PDB entry 1QPI | X-ray diffraction, 2.50 A resolution | chains N and A of the 3 polymer chains in the assembly

[Chain N]
Molecule: 15-nt DNA strand
Sequence (15 nucleotides; numbered 1 to 15; the number before each row is that of its first residue):
     1 TCTATCATTG ATAGG

[Chain A]
Molecule: Protein (TETRACYCLINE repressor)
From: Escherichia coli
Reference sequence: P0ACT4 (TETR4_ECOLI); residues 4-206 here correspond to UniProt positions 3-205 (UniProt number = residue number - 1)
Amino-acid sequence (203 residues; each row starts with the number of its first residue):
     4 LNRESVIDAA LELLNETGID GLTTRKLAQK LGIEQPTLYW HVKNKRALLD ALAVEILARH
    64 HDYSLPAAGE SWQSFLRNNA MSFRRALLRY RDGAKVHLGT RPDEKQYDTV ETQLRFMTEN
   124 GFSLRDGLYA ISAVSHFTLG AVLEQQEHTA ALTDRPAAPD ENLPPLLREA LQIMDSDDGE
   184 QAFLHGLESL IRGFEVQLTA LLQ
Unresolved in the structure: 156-163
What the authors report for this chain:
  - contacts within the chain: Thr26-Arg28 (water-mediated contact)
  - binding site for the 15-nt DNA strand: Thr26, Thr27, Arg28, Glu37, Gln38, Pro39, Thr40, Tyr42, His44, Lys48
  - conformationally variable residues (helix shift, loop rearrangement): His100 to Thr103, Gly102 to Asp106
  - specificity-determining residues: Arg28, Gln38, Pro39

[Interface between chain N and chain A]
Contacting residue pairs (7):
  DT1(N) with Thr40(A), sugar contact; Trp43(A), base contact
  DC2(N) with Glu37(A), phosphate contact; Thr40(A), hydrogen bond to the phosphate
  DT3(N) with Glu37(A), phosphate contact; Pro39(A), base contact
  DA4(N) with Pro39(A), base contact
Also at the interface, not in a pair above, chain N (5 interface residues in all): DC6
Also at the interface, not in a pair above, chain A (6 interface residues in all): Arg28, Ile36

[Overview]
5 residues of chain N and 6 residues of chain A are in contact; the contacts include 1 hydrogen bond. The
hydrogen-bonded pair is DC2(N)-Thr40(A). The paper reports a binding site for the 15-nt DNA strand at
Thr26(A), Thr27(A) and Arg28(A) among others; specificity determinants Arg28(A), Gln38(A) and Pro39(A).
Here chain N is a 15-nt DNA strand and chain A is Protein (TETRACYCLINE repressor) (Escherichia coli). Entry
1QPI (Crystal structure of tetracycline repressor/operator complex) was determined by X-ray diffraction.
